Entry 9KHX (electron microscopy, 3.40 A resolution); this record covers chains E and T of the 24 polymer chains in the assembly.

== Chain E ==
Name: Gene product J
Source organism: Escherichia phage Mu
UniProtKB: Q9T1V9 (GPJ_BPMU); numbering as in UniProt (aligned over 1-141)
Amino-acid sequence (141 residues; row label = number of the first residue in the row):
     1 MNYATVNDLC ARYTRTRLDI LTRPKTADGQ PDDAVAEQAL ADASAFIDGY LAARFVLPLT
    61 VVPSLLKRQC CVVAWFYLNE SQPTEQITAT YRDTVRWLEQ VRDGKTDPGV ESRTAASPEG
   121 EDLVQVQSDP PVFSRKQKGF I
Not modelled in the structure: 1, 141

== Chain T ==
Name: Portal protein
Source organism: Escherichia phage Mu
UniProtKB: Q9T1W5 (PORTL_BPMU); numbering as in UniProt (aligned over 1-512)
Amino-acid sequence (512 residues; numbered 1 to 512; the number before each row is that of its first residue):
     1 MGRILDISGQ PFDFDDEMQS RSDELAMVMK RTQEHPSSGV TPNRAAQMLR DAERGDLTAQ
    61 ADLAFDMEEK DTHLFSELSK RRLAIQALEW RIAPARDASA QEKKDADMLN EYLHDAAWFE
   121 DALFDAGDAI LKGYSMQEIE WGWLGKMRVP VALHHRDPAL FCANPDNLNE LRLRDASYHG
   181 LELQPFGWFM HRAKSRTGYV GTNGLVRTLI WPFIFKNYSV RDFAEFLEIY GLPMRVGKYP
   241 TGSTNREKAT LMQAVMDIGR RAGGIIPMGM TLDFQSAADG QSDPFMAMIG WAEKAISKAI
   301 LGGTLTTEAG DKGARSLGEV HDEVRREIRN ADVGQLARSI NRDLIYPLLA LNSDSTIDIN
   361 RLPGIVFDTS EAGDITALSD AIPKLAAGMR IPVSWIQEKL HIPQPVGDEA VFTIQPVVPD
   421 NGSQKEAALS AEDIPQEDDI DRMGVSPEDW QRSVDPLLKP VIFSVLKDGP EAAMNKAASL
   481 YPQMDDAELI DMLTRAIFVA DIWGRLDAAA DH
Not modelled in the structure: 1-2, 305-321, 389-512

== Chain E / chain T interface ==
Residue-residue contacts - 11 pairs, chain E then chain T:
  Val132(E) - Pro42(T)
  Phe133(E) - Pro42(T)  hydrophobic
  Phe133(E) - Ile214(T)  hydrophobic
  Phe133(E) - Phe215(T)  hydrophobic
  Phe133(E) - Tyr218(T)  hydrophobic
  Gln137(E) - Thr41(T)
  Gln137(E) - Pro42(T)
  Gln137(E) - Asn43(T)  hydrogen bond (backbone-side chain)
  Gly139(E) - Ala46(T)
  Gly139(E) - Trp211(T)
  Phe140(E) - Trp211(T)  hydrophobic
Other interface residues (no listed pair), chain E (7 interface residues in all): Lys136, Lys138
Other interface residues (no listed pair), chain T (9 interface residues in all): Val40

== Overview ==
Chain E and chain T form an interface of 7 and 9 residues respectively; the contacts include 1 hydrogen bond.
Its one hydrogen-bonded contact is Gln137(E)-Asn43(T).
Chain E is Gene product J and chain T is Portal protein, both from Escherichia phage Mu; the structure, Neck
structure of Escherichia phage Mu, was determined by electron microscopy (same publication as 9LJ8, 9JOD,
9KHY, 9KI1 and 9KNU).
